Entry 7NK9 (electron microscopy, 2.90 A resolution); this record covers chains H and T of the 14 polymer chains in the assembly.

== Chain H ==
Molecule: ATP synthase epsilon chain
Organism: Mycobacterium smegmatis (strain ATCC 700084 / mc(2)155)
UniProtKB: A0R1Z9 (ATPE_MYCS2); residue numbers follow UniProt; this construct covers 1-121
Chain sequence (121 residues; numbered 1 to 121; the number before each row is that of its first residue):
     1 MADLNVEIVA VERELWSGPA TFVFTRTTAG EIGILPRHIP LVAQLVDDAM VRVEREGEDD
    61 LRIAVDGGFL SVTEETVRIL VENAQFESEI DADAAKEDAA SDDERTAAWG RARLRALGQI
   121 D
Not modelled in the structure: 1-2, 8-18, 57-58, 81-106, 121

== Chain T ==
Molecule: ATP synthase subunit c
Organism: Mycolicibacterium smegmatis (strain ATCC 700084 / mc(2)155)
UniProtKB: A0R205 (A0R205_MYCS2); residues 1-86 here = UniProt positions 1-86
Chain sequence (86 residues; row label = number of the first residue in the row):
     1 MDLDPNAIIT AGALIGGGLI MGGGAIGAGI GDGIAGNALI SGIARQPEAQ GRLFTPFFIT
    61 VGLVEAAYFI NLAFMALFVF ATPGLQ
Not modelled in the structure: 1-2
What the authors report for this chain:
  - catalytic residues: Glu-65 (proposed by the authors, not directly observed)

== Chain H / chain T interface ==
Pairs across the interface - 11 pairs, chain H then chain T:
  Ile-32(H) / Arg-45(T)
  Gly-33(H) / Gln-46(T)  hydrogen bond (backbone-side chain)
  Ile-34(H) / Gln-46(T)
  Leu-35(H) / Gln-46(T)
  Pro-36(H) / Glu-48(T)
  Arg-37(H) / Pro-47(T)
  Arg-37(H) / Glu-48(T)  salt bridge
  His-38(H) / Arg-45(T)
  His-38(H) / Gln-46(T)
  Ile-39(H) / Ala-44(T)
  Ile-39(H) / Arg-45(T)  hydrogen bond (backbone-backbone)
Interface residues without a listed pair, chain H (9 interface residues in all): Leu-41
Interface residues without a listed pair, chain T (6 interface residues in all): Ala-49

== Summary ==
The interface between chain H and chain T involves 9 residues on one side and 6 on the other; the contacts
include 2 hydrogen bonds and 1 salt bridge. Among the polar pairs are Arg-37(H)/Glu-48(T), Gly-33(H)/Gln-46(T)
and Ile-39(H)/Arg-45(T). From the paper: the catalytic residue Glu-65(T).
Chain H is ATP synthase epsilon chain (Mycobacterium smegmatis (strain ATCC 700084 / mc(2)155)) and chain T is
ATP synthase subunit c (Mycolicibacterium smegmatis (strain ATCC 700084 / mc(2)155)); the structure,
Mycobacterium smegmatis ATP synthase Fo domain state 1, was determined by electron microscopy (same
publication as 7NJK, 7NJL, 7NJM, 7NJN, 7NJO, 7NJP and 20 further entries).
